PDB entry 8V15 | X-ray diffraction, 2.40 A resolution | chains A and B

== Chain A ==
Molecule: NAD-dependent protein deacetylase sirtuin-3, mitochondrial
Organism: Homo sapiens
UniProt: Q9NTG7 (SIR3_HUMAN); residue numbers follow UniProt; this construct covers 118-399
Amino-acid sequence (282 residues; each row starts with the number of its first residue):
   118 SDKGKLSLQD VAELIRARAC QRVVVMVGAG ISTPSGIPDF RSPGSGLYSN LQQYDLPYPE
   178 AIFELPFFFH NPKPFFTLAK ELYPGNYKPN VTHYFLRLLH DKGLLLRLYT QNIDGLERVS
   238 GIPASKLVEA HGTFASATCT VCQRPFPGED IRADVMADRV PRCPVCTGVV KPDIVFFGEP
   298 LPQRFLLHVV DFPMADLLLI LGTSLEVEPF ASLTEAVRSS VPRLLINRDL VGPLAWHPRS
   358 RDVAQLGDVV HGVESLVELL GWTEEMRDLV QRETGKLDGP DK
Unresolved in the structure: 118-120, 159-161, 394-399
Bound ions: Zn2+: Cys256, Cys259, Cys280, Cys283
Small-molecule neighbours: carba-nicotinamide-adenine-dinucleotide (CNA): Gly145, Ala146, Gly147, Ser149, Thr150, Ile154, Pro155, Asp156, Phe157, Arg158, Phe180, Gln228, Asn229, Ile230, Asp231, His248, Gly319, Thr320, Ser321, Glu323, Asn344, Arg345, Asp346, Gly364, Val366
What the authors report for this chain:
  - binding site for Honokiol: Arg158, Leu322, Glu323, Phe327

== Chain B ==
Molecule: Gln-pro-lys-fdl
Amino-acid sequence (4 residues; row label = number of the first residue in the row):
     1 QPKX
Modified residues: FDL (N~6~-acetyl-N-(4-methyl-2-oxo-2H-chromen-7-yl)-L-lysinamide) at position 4

== How chain A and chain B interact ==
Contacting residue pairs (14):
  Phe180(A) - FDL_4(B)
  His248(A) - FDL_4(B)
  Ile291(A) - FDL_4(B)
  Val292(A) - FDL_4(B)
  Phe293(A) - FDL_4(B)
  Phe294(A) - FDL_4(B)
  Gly295(A) - Lys3(B)
  Gly295(A) - FDL_4(B)  hydrogen bond (backbone-backbone)
  Glu296(A) - Pro2(B)
  Glu296(A) - Lys3(B)
  Glu296(A) - FDL_4(B)  hydrogen bond (backbone-backbone)
  Pro297(A) - Pro2(B)
  Leu298(A) - Pro2(B)  hydrogen bond (backbone-backbone)
  Leu298(A) - FDL_4(B)
Other interface residues (no listed pair), chain A (16 interface residues in all): Glu177, Ile230, Phe302, Leu303, Val324, Pro326
Other interface residues (no listed pair), chain B (4 interface residues in all): Gln1

== Summary ==
16 residues of chain A face 4 of chain B across their interface, with 3 hydrogen bonds. Main-chain hydrogen
bonds include Gly295(A)-FDL_4(B), Glu296(A)-FDL_4(B) and Leu298(A)-Pro2(B). Chain A binds
carba-nicotinamide-adenine-dinucleotide. Cys256(A), Cys259(A), Cys280(A) and Cys283(A) coordinate Zn2+. From
the paper: a binding site for Honokiol at Arg158(A), Leu322(A) and Glu323(A) among others.
Chain A is NAD-dependent protein deacetylase sirtuin-3, mitochondrial (Homo sapiens) and chain B is
Gln-pro-lys-fdl; the structure, Human SIRT3 bound to p53-AMC peptide, Carba-NAD, and Honokiol, was determined
by X-ray diffraction, deposited together with 8V2N.
